PDB entry 8VMS | X-ray diffraction, 1.42 A resolution | chains A and B of the 4 polymer chains in the assembly

== Chain A ==
Name: Intron-encoded endonuclease I-PpoI
Source organism: Physarum polycephalum
Notes: EC 3.1.-.-
UniProt: Q94702 (PPO1_PHYPO); numbering as in UniProt (aligned over 2-163)
Sequence (162 residues; numbered 2 to 163; the number before each row is that of its first residue):
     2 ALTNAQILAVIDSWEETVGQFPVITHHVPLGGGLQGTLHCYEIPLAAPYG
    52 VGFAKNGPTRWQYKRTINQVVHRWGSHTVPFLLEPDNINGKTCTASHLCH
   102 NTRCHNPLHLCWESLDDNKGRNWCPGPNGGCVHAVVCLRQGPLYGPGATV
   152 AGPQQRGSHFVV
Reported in the primary citation:
  - mutagenesis - H78A/H98A, H98A: decreased catalytic activity
  - mutagenesis - H78A: unchanged catalytic activity
  - catalytic residues: His-78, His-98
  - mutagenesis - H98A: abolished binding to metal ion

== Chain B ==
Name: Intron-encoded endonuclease I-PpoI
Source organism: Physarum polycephalum
Notes: EC 3.1.-.-
UniProt: Q94702 (PPO1_PHYPO); residues 202-363 here correspond to UniProt positions 2-163 (UniProt number = residue number - 200)
Sequence (162 residues; numbered 202 to 363; the number before each row is that of its first residue):
   202 ALTNAQILAVIDSWEETVGQFPVITHHVPLGGGLQGTLHCYEIPLAAPYG
   252 VGFAKNGPTRWQYKRTINQVVHRWGSHTVPFLLEPDNINGKTCTASHLCH
   302 NTRCHNPLHLCWESLDDNKGRNWCPGPNGGCVHAVVCLRQGPLYGPGATV
   352 AGPQQRGSHFVV

== How chain A and chain B interact ==
Pairs across the interface (122):
  Leu-9(A) / Arg-357(B)
  Ile-12(A) / Arg-357(B)
  Asp-13(A) / Arg-357(B)  salt bridge
  Glu-16(A) / Gln-356(B)
  Glu-16(A) / Arg-357(B)  hydrogen bond (side chain-backbone)
  Glu-16(A) / Gly-358(B)  hydrogen bond (side chain-backbone)
  Glu-16(A) / Phe-361(B)
  Val-19(A) / Phe-361(B)  hydrophobic
  Gly-20(A) / Phe-361(B)
  Leu-39(A) / Val-363(B)
  His-40(A) / Val-362(B)
  His-40(A) / Val-363(B)  hydrogen bond (side chain-backbone)
  Tyr-42(A) / His-360(B)  hydrogen bond (side chain-backbone)
  Tyr-42(A) / Phe-361(B)
  Tyr-42(A) / Val-362(B)
  Phe-82(A) / Ala-352(B)  hydrophobic
  Phe-82(A) / Gly-353(B)
  Glu-85(A) / Ala-352(B)
  Glu-85(A) / Gln-355(B)
  Pro-86(A) / Val-351(B)
  Ile-89(A) / Ala-349(B)
  Ile-89(A) / Val-351(B)  hydrophobic
  Asn-90(A) / Ala-349(B)
  Cys-94(A) / Val-351(B)  hydrophobic
  Leu-99(A) / Pro-354(B)  hydrophobic
  Asn-107(A) / Phe-361(B)
  Asn-107(A) / Val-362(B)  hydrogen bond (side chain-backbone)
  Pro-108(A) / Pro-354(B)
  Pro-108(A) / Gln-355(B)  hydrogen bond (backbone-backbone)
  Pro-108(A) / Phe-361(B)
  Leu-109(A) / Pro-354(B)
  Leu-109(A) / Gln-355(B)
  Leu-109(A) / Gln-356(B)
  Leu-109(A) / Phe-361(B)
  Leu-109(A) / Val-362(B)
  Leu-109(A) / Val-363(B)
  His-110(A) / Val-363(B)  hydrogen bond (side chain-backbone)
  Leu-111(A) / Gly-353(B)
  Leu-111(A) / Pro-354(B)
  Cys-112(A) / Thr-350(B)
  Cys-112(A) / Ala-352(B)
  Trp-113(A) / Thr-350(B)
  Trp-113(A) / Val-351(B)  hydrogen bond (backbone-backbone)
  Trp-113(A) / Ala-352(B)  hydrogen bond (backbone-backbone)
  Glu-114(A) / Thr-350(B)  hydrogen bond
  Asp-117(A) / Trp-324(B)  hydrogen bond (backbone-side chain)
  Asp-117(A) / Leu-344(B)
  Asp-118(A) / Gly-348(B)
  Asp-118(A) / Ala-349(B)  hydrogen bond (side chain-backbone)
  Lys-120(A) / Trp-324(B)
  Gly-121(A) / Trp-324(B)
  Arg-122(A) / Thr-350(B)
  Trp-124(A) / Asp-317(B)  hydrogen bond (side chain-backbone)
  Trp-124(A) / Lys-320(B)
  Trp-124(A) / Gly-321(B)
  Trp-124(A) / Trp-324(B)  hydrophobic
  Val-133(A) / Tyr-345(B)
  Val-133(A) / Gly-346(B)
  Val-133(A) / Pro-347(B)
  His-134(A) / Pro-347(B)
  Ala-135(A) / Pro-347(B)  hydrogen bond (backbone-backbone)
  Val-136(A) / Thr-350(B)
  Val-136(A) / Pro-354(B)
  Leu-144(A) / Asp-317(B)
  Tyr-145(A) / Val-333(B)  hydrophobic
  Gly-146(A) / Val-333(B)
  Pro-147(A) / Val-333(B)
  Pro-147(A) / His-334(B)
  Pro-147(A) / Ala-335(B)  hydrogen bond (backbone-backbone)
  Gly-148(A) / Asp-318(B)
  Ala-149(A) / Ile-289(B)
  Ala-149(A) / Asp-318(B)  hydrogen bond (backbone-side chain)
  Thr-150(A) / Cys-312(B)
  Thr-150(A) / Trp-313(B)
  Thr-150(A) / Glu-314(B)  hydrogen bond
  Thr-150(A) / Asp-318(B)
  Thr-150(A) / Arg-322(B)  hydrogen bond
  Thr-150(A) / Val-336(B)
  Val-151(A) / Glu-285(B)
  Val-151(A) / Pro-286(B)  hydrophobic
  Val-151(A) / Ile-289(B)  hydrophobic
  Val-151(A) / Cys-294(B)  hydrophobic
  Val-151(A) / Trp-313(B)  hydrogen bond (backbone-backbone)
  Ala-152(A) / Phe-282(B)  hydrophobic
  Ala-152(A) / Glu-285(B)
  Ala-152(A) / Cys-312(B)
  Ala-152(A) / Trp-313(B)  hydrogen bond (backbone-backbone)
  Gly-153(A) / Phe-282(B)
  Gly-153(A) / Leu-311(B)
  Gly-153(A) / Val-336(B)
  Pro-154(A) / Leu-299(B)  hydrophobic
  Pro-154(A) / Pro-308(B)
  Pro-154(A) / Leu-309(B)
  Pro-154(A) / Leu-311(B)
  Pro-154(A) / Val-336(B)
  Gln-155(A) / Pro-308(B)  hydrogen bond (backbone-backbone)
  Gln-155(A) / Leu-309(B)
  Gln-156(A) / Glu-216(B)
  Gln-156(A) / Leu-309(B)
  Arg-157(A) / Leu-209(B)
  Arg-157(A) / Ile-212(B)
  Arg-157(A) / Asp-213(B)  salt bridge
  Arg-157(A) / Glu-216(B)  hydrogen bond (backbone-side chain)
  Gly-158(A) / Glu-216(B)  hydrogen bond (backbone-side chain)
  His-160(A) / Glu-216(B)
  His-160(A) / Glu-217(B)  salt bridge
  His-160(A) / Tyr-242(B)  hydrogen bond (backbone-side chain)
  Phe-161(A) / Glu-216(B)
  Phe-161(A) / Val-219(B)  hydrophobic
  Phe-161(A) / Gly-220(B)
  Phe-161(A) / Tyr-242(B)
  Phe-161(A) / Asn-307(B)
  Phe-161(A) / Pro-308(B)
  Phe-161(A) / Leu-309(B)
  Val-162(A) / His-240(B)
  Val-162(A) / Tyr-242(B)  hydrogen bond (backbone-side chain)
  Val-162(A) / Asn-307(B)  hydrogen bond (backbone-side chain)
  Val-162(A) / Leu-309(B)
  Val-163(A) / Leu-239(B)
  Val-163(A) / His-240(B)  hydrogen bond (backbone-side chain)
  Val-163(A) / Leu-309(B)
  Val-163(A) / His-310(B)  hydrogen bond (backbone-side chain)
Other interface residues (no listed pair), chain A (57 interface residues in all): Glu-17, Thr-38, Asn-88, Leu-139
Other interface residues (no listed pair), chain B (56 interface residues in all): Thr-238, Pro-281, Leu-339

== Overview ==
57 residues of chain A and 56 residues of chain B are in contact, with 28 hydrogen bonds and 3 salt bridges.
Polar contacts include Asp-13(A)/Arg-357(B), Arg-157(A)/Asp-213(B) and His-160(A)/Glu-217(B). The paper
reports catalytic residues His-78(A) and His-98(A); H78A/H98A and H98A of chain A reduce catalytic activity.
Chain A and chain B are both Intron-encoded endonuclease I-PpoI (Physarum polycephalum); the structure, Homing
endonuclease I-PpoI-DNA complex:reaction at pH7.0 (K+ MES) with 500 uM Mg2+ for 80s, was determined by X-ray
diffraction, deposited together with 8VMO, 8VMP, 8VMQ, 8VMR, 8VMT, 8VMU and 35 further entries.
